6SNW - chains C and D of the 5 polymer chains in the assembly; structure by electron microscopy, 3.90 A resolution.

== Chain C ==
Name: Capsid protein VP3
Source organism: Coxsackievirus A10
Notes: EC 3.4.22.29, 3.6.1.15, 3.4.22.28, 2.7.7.48
UniProt: Q6JKR9 (Q6JKR9_9ENTO); residues 1-240 here correspond to UniProt positions 325-564 (UniProt number = residue number + 324)
Amino-acid sequence (240 residues; row label = number of the first residue in the row):
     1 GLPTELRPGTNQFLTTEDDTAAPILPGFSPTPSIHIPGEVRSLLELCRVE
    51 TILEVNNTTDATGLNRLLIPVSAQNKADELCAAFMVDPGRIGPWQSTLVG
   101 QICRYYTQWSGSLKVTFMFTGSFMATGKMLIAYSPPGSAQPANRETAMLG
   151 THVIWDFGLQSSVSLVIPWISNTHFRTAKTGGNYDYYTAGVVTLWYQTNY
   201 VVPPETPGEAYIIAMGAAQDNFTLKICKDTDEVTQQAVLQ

== Chain D ==
Name: Coxsackievirus VP4
Source organism: Coxsackievirus A10
Notes: EC 3.4.22.29, 3.6.1.15, 3.4.22.28, 2.7.7.48
UniProt: Q6JKR9 (Q6JKR9_9ENTO); numbering as in UniProt (aligned over 1-69)
Amino-acid sequence (69 residues; each row starts with the number of its first residue):
     1 MGAQVSSQRSGSHETGNVATGGSTINFTNINYYKDSYAASASRQDFTQDP
    51 KKFTQPVLDSIRELSAPLN
Not modelled in the structure: 1-27, 69

== Interface between chain C and chain D ==
Residue-residue contacts (29):
  Asp18(C) with Ser40(D), hydrogen bond (backbone-side chain)
  Asp19(C) with Ser40(D), hydrogen bond (backbone-side chain)
  Thr20(C) with Tyr32(D); Ala38(D); Ser40(D)
  Ala21(C) with Tyr33(D); Ala38(D)
  Ala22(C) with Tyr33(D)
  Pro23(C) with Tyr33(D); Tyr37(D)
  Ile24(C) with Tyr37(D)
  Leu25(C) with Asp35(D); Tyr37(D), hydrogen bond (backbone-side chain)
  Pro26(C) with Asp35(D)
  Gly27(C) with Asp35(D), hydrogen bond (backbone-side chain)
  Phe28(C) with Asp35(D), hydrogen bond (backbone-side chain)
  Gly38(C) with Phe53(D)
  Glu39(C) with Lys52(D), hydrogen bond (backbone-side chain)
  Arg41(C) with Thr47(D), hydrogen bond
  Ser42(C) with Gln48(D), hydrogen bond
  Leu44(C) with Gln48(D)
  Glu45(C) with Asp49(D), hydrogen bond (side chain-backbone); Pro50(D); Phe53(D)
  Arg48(C) with Gln48(D), hydrogen bond; Thr54(D)
  Gln160(C) with Ala66(D); Pro67(D); Leu68(D)
Interface residues without a listed pair, chain C (20 interface residues in all): Val49
Interface residues without a listed pair, chain D (18 interface residues in all): Ile30, Asp45

== Overview ==
20 residues of chain C and 18 residues of chain D are in contact; the contacts include 10 hydrogen bonds.
Polar contacts include Asp18(C)-Ser40(D), Asp19(C)-Ser40(D) and Leu25(C)-Tyr37(D).
Chain C is Capsid protein VP3 and chain D is Coxsackievirus VP4, both from Coxsackievirus A10; the structure,
Structure of Coxsackievirus A10 complexed with its receptor KREMEN1, was determined by electron microscopy
together with 6SMG and 6SNB from the same study.
